PDB entry 1WQF | X-ray diffraction, 2.65 A resolution | chain A

Chain A:
Name: Ribosome recycling factor
Source organism: Mycobacterium tuberculosis
UniProt: P66734 (RRF_MYCTU); numbering as in UniProt (aligned over 1-185)
Amino-acid sequence (185 residues; each row starts with the number of its first residue):
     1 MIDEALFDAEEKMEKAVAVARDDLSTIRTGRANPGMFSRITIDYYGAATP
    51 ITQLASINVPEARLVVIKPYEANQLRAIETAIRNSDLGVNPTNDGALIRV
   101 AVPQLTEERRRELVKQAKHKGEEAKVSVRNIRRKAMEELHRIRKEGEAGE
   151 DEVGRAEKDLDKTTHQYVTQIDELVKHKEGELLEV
Disordered / not traced: 1, 185
Bound ions: Cd2+: E10, E14

Summary:
The Cd2+ site is built by E10 and E14.
Chain A is Ribosome recycling factor (Mycobacterium tuberculosis); the structure, Crystal structure of
Ribosome recycling factor from Mycobacterium Tuberculosis, was determined by X-ray diffraction together with
1WQG and 1WQH from the same study.
